Entry 7KWX (X-ray diffraction, 2.42 A resolution); this record covers chains A and B of the 3 polymer chains in the assembly.

# Chain A (and B)
Protein: Spermidine N(1)-acetyltransferase
Organism: Vibrio cholerae serotype O1 (strain ATCC 39315 / El Tor Inaba N16961)
Notes: EC 2.3.1.57; chain B of this document is another copy of the same molecule, construct and numbering; everything in this record applies to it too
UniProtKB: Q9KL03 (ATDA_VIBCH); residue numbers follow UniProt; this construct covers 1-173
Amino-acid sequence (173 residues; numbered 1 to 173; the number before each row is that of its first residue):
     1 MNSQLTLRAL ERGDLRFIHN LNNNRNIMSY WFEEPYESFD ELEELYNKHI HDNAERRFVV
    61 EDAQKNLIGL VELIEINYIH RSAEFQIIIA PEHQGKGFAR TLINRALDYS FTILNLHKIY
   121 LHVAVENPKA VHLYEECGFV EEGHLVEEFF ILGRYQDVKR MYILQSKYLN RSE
Not modelled in the structure: 1, 171-173 (chain B: 1)
Sequence notes: engineered mutation Leu152 (Asn in Q9KL03)
Curated features (UniProtKB/Swiss-Prot):
  - active site: Tyr134 (Proton donor)
  - binding site (spermine): Met28, Glu33, Glu41, His49 to Asp52, Glu84 to Gln86
  - binding site (Mg(2+)): Glu33, Glu75
  - binding site (spermidine): Glu33, Glu41
  - binding site (acetyl-CoA): Ile87 to Ile89, Gln94 to Arg100, Asn127 to Glu136
  - site: Glu84 (Could be important for selectivity toward long polyamines)
Reported in the primary citation:
  - mutagenesis - N152L (1.2-fold): increased catalytic activity

# How chain A and chain B interact
Residue-residue contacts - 45 pairs, chain A then chain B:
  Tyr30(A) - Asn77(B)  hydrogen bond
  Tyr30(A) - Ile79(B)
  Glu33(A) - Glu33(B)
  Glu33(A) - Glu75(B)
  Glu75(A) - Glu33(B)
  Glu75(A) - Glu75(B)
  Asn77(A) - Tyr30(B)  hydrogen bond
  Ile79(A) - Met28(B)  hydrophobic
  Ile79(A) - Tyr30(B)
  His80(A) - Glu148(B)
  His80(A) - Phe149(B)
  His80(A) - Phe150(B)  hydrogen bond (side chain-backbone)
  His80(A) - Tyr155(B)
  Arg81(A) - Tyr155(B)
  His117(A) - Glu147(B)  salt bridge
  His117(A) - Tyr155(B)
  Lys118(A) - Val146(B)  hydrogen bond (side chain-backbone)
  Lys118(A) - Glu147(B)
  Lys118(A) - Glu148(B)  salt bridge
  Glu142(A) - Gly143(B)
  Glu142(A) - His144(B)  hydrogen bond (backbone-backbone)
  Glu142(A) - Leu145(B)
  Glu142(A) - Val146(B)  hydrogen bond (side chain-backbone)
  Gly143(A) - Glu142(B)
  Gly143(A) - Gly143(B)
  His144(A) - Glu142(B)  hydrogen bond (backbone-backbone)
  Leu145(A) - Glu142(B)
  Leu145(A) - Arg160(B)
  Val146(A) - Lys118(B)  hydrogen bond (backbone-side chain)
  Val146(A) - Glu142(B)  hydrogen bond (backbone-side chain)
  Val146(A) - Tyr162(B)
  Glu147(A) - His117(B)  salt bridge
  Glu147(A) - Lys118(B)
  Glu147(A) - Leu164(B)
  Glu148(A) - His80(B)
  Glu148(A) - Lys118(B)  salt bridge
  Glu148(A) - Arg160(B)  salt bridge
  Phe149(A) - His80(B)
  Phe150(A) - His80(B)  hydrogen bond (backbone-side chain)
  Tyr155(A) - His80(B)
  Tyr155(A) - His117(B)
  Arg160(A) - Leu145(B)
  Arg160(A) - Glu148(B)  salt bridge
  Tyr162(A) - Val146(B)
  Leu164(A) - Glu147(B)
Interface residues without a listed pair, chain A (23 interface residues in all): Met28
Interface residues without a listed pair, chain B (25 interface residues in all): Ile27, Arg81, Tyr120

# In short
23 residues of chain A face 25 of chain B across their interface, with 10 hydrogen bonds and 6 salt bridges.
Polar contacts include His117(A)-Glu147(B), Lys118(A)-Glu148(B) and Glu148(A)-Arg160(B). The paper reports
that N152L of chain A increases catalytic activity.
Both chains are Spermidine N(1)-acetyltransferase (Vibrio cholerae serotype O1 (strain ATCC 39315 / El Tor
Inaba N16961)). Entry 7KWX (Spermidine N-acetyltransferase SpeG N152L mutant from Vibrio cholerae) was
determined by X-ray diffraction, deposited together with 7KWH, 7KWJ, 7KWQ, 7KX2 and 7KX3.
